1ZC3 - chains A and D; structure by X-ray diffraction, 2.00 A resolution.

[Chain A]
Molecule: Ras-related protein Ral-A
Organism: Homo sapiens
UniProtKB: P11233 (RALA_HUMAN); residue numbers follow UniProt; this construct covers 9-183
Chain sequence (175 residues; each row starts with the number of its first residue):
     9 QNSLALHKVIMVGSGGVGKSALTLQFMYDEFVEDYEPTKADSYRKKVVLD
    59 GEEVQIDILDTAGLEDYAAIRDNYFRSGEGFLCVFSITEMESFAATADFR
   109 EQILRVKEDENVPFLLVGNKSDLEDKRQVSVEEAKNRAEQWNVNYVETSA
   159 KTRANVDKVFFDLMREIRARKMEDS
Not modelled in the structure: 9-10
Construct notes: engineered mutation Leu72 (Gln in P11233)
UniProt features mapped onto this chain:
  - motif: Tyr43 to Tyr51 (Effector region)
  - binding site (GTP): Gly24 to Ala29, Val40 to Thr46, Asn127 to Asp130
  - glycosylation: Thr46 (Microbial infection: O-linked (Glc) threonine)
  - natural variant: Val25 (V25L: In HINCONS; V25M: In HINCONS), Lys128 (K128R: In HINCONS), Asp130 (D130G: In HINCONS), Ser157 (S157A: In HINCONS), Ala158 (deletion: In HINCONS; uncertain significance)
  - mutagenesis: Gly23 (G23V: Impaired cytokinesis, as shown by increased number of binucleate cells. No effect on interaction with EXOC2 and EXOC8. No effect on cytokinesis; when associated with R-38 or W-48 ...), Glu38 (E38R: Impaired cytokinesis, as shown by increased number of binucleate cells. No effect on cytokinesis; when associated with V-23. Decreased interaction with EXOC2 and EXOC8; when associated with V-23), Thr46 (T46A: Abolished monoglucosylation by P.sordellii toxin TcsL), Lys47 (K47E: Strongly reduces interaction with EXOC8; K47I: No effect on interaction with EXOC8), Ala48 (A48W: Impaired cytokinesis, as shown by increased number of binucleate cells. No effect on cytokinesis; when associated with V-23. Decreased interaction with EXOC2 and EXOC8 ...), Asp49 (D49E: No effect on cytokinesis; when associated with L-72; D49N: No effect on cytokinesis. Impaired cytokinesis, as shown by increased number of binucleate cells; when associated with L-72), Ser50 (S50W: Strongly reduces interaction with EXOC8), Arg52 (R52A: Strongly reduces interaction with EXOC8; R52W: No effect on interaction with EXOC8), Asn81 (N81A: No effect on interaction with EXOC8; N81R: Strongly reduces interaction with EXOC8)
Bound ions: Mg2+: Ser28, Thr46 (together with GMP-PNP)
Small-molecule neighbours: GMP-PNP (GNP; phosphoaminophosphonic acid-guanylate ester): Ser22, Gly23, Gly24, Val25, Gly26, Lys27, Ser28, Ala29, Phe39, Val40, Glu41, Asp42, Tyr43, Glu44, Pro45, Thr46, Thr69, Ala70, Gly71, Asn127, Lys128, Asp130, Leu131, Thr156, Ser157, Ala158, Lys159
What the authors report for this chain:
  - conformationally variable residues (loop rearrangement): Glu38 to Ser50, Thr69 to Ser85
  - contacts within the chain: Ala48-Tyr82, Ile78-Tyr82
  - binding site for GMP-PNP: Tyr43
  - specificity-determining residues: Lys47, Ala48, Ile78, Asn81
  - mutagenesis - E38A, E38R, K47I, R52W: unchanged binding to exocyst complex protein Exo84 (chain D)
  - mutagenesis - R52W: abolished binding to Sec5

[Chain D]
Molecule: exocyst complex protein Exo84
Organism: Rattus norvegicus
UniProtKB: O54924 (O54924_RAT); residues 167-279 here = UniProt positions 167-279
Chain sequence (113 residues; each row starts with the number of its first residue):
   167 LETPGQYLVYNGDLVEYEADHMAQLQRVHGFLMNDCLLVATWLPQRRGMY
   217 RYNALYPLDRLAVVNVKDNPPMKDMFKLLMFPESRIFQAENAKIKREWLE
   267 VLEETKRALSDKR
Not modelled in the structure: 167-170
UniProt features mapped onto this chain:
  - mutagenesis: Ala228 (A228W: Strongly reduces interaction with RALA), Lys233 (K233W: Strongly reduces interaction with RALA)
What the authors report for this chain:
  - mutagenesis - K272A, S276W: unchanged binding to Ras-related protein Ral-A (chain A)

[Interface between chain A and chain D]
Pairs across the interface (38; chain A residue first):
  Leu14(A) with Asp186(D)
  Lys16(A) with Asp186(D), salt bridge
  Lys47(A) with Glu269(D), salt bridge
  Ala48(A) with Val229(D); Val230(D); Asn231(D), hydrogen bond (backbone-backbone)
  Asp49(A) with Val230(D); Asn231(D); Lys233(D), salt bridge
  Ser50(A) with Val230(D); Asn231(D), hydrogen bond (backbone-backbone); Val232(D); Lys233(D), hydrogen bond (backbone-backbone)
  Tyr51(A) with Lys233(D)
  Arg52(A) with Ala185(D), hydrogen bond (side chain-backbone); Asp186(D), hydrogen bond (side chain-backbone); Asn235(D); Met238(D)
  Leu67(A) with Val230(D), hydrophobic
  Glu73(A) with Lys272(D), salt bridge
  Tyr75(A) with Asp225(D); Lys272(D); Ser276(D), hydrogen bond; Arg279(D)
  Ala77(A) with Arg226(D)
  Ile78(A) with Leu224(D); Asp225(D); Arg226(D); Leu227(D); Ala228(D), hydrophobic; Lys272(D)
  Asn81(A) with Arg226(D), hydrogen bond (side chain-backbone); Leu245(D); Met246(D); Phe247(D), hydrogen bond (side chain-backbone)
  Tyr82(A) with Ala228(D), hydrophobic
  Arg84(A) with Phe247(D)
  Ser85(A) with Leu245(D)
Interface residues without a listed pair, chain D (24 interface residues in all): Met188, Lys243, Leu275
The authors on this interface:
  - residue pairs: Tyr82(A)-Val229(D) (water-mediated contact), Tyr82(A)-Ala228(D) (hydrophobic contact), Tyr82(A)-Val230(D) (hydrophobic contact), Tyr82(A)-Leu245(D) (hydrophobic contact)
  - interface residues, chain A: Ser50(A), Arg52(A), Glu73(A), Asn81(A), Tyr82(A)
  - hot spots on chain A (mutagenesis) - A48W: abolished binding to exocyst complex protein Exo84 (chain D)
  - hot spots on chain A (mutagenesis) - R52A, N81A (1.5-fold), N81R (21-fold): decreased binding to exocyst complex protein Exo84 (chain D)
  - interface residues, chain D: Ala228(D), Val230(D)
  - hot spots on chain D (mutagenesis) - A228W, K233W: decreased binding to Ras-related protein Ral-A (chain A)

[Overview]
Chain A and chain D form an interface of 17 and 24 residues respectively; the contacts include 8 hydrogen
bonds and 4 salt bridges. Polar pairs include Lys16(A)-Asp186(D), Lys47(A)-Glu269(D) and Asp49(A)-Lys233(D).
The paper describes a water-mediated contact between Tyr82(A) and Val229(D); hydrophobic contacts between
Tyr82(A) and Ala228(D), Tyr82(A) and Val230(D) and Tyr82(A) and Leu245(D). The paper reports a binding site
for GMP-PNP at Tyr43(A); R52A, N81A and N81R of chain A reduce binding to exocyst complex protein Exo84 (chain
D); 12 substitutions were tested in all.
Here chain A is Ras-related protein Ral-A (Homo sapiens) and chain D is exocyst complex protein Exo84 (Rattus
norvegicus). Entry 1ZC3 (Crystal structure of the Ral-binding domain of Exo84 in complex with the active RalA)
was determined by X-ray diffraction, deposited together with 1ZC4.
